PDB entry 8FCK | electron microscopy, 6.88 A resolution (low resolution: residue-level contacts below are approximate; hydrogen-bond / salt-bridge calls are withheld) | chains C and D of the 8 polymer chains in the assembly

[Chain C]
Molecule: HAUS augmin like complex subunit 4 L homeolog
Source organism: Xenopus laevis
UniProtKB: Q4V7I1 (Q4V7I1_XENLA); numbering as in UniProt (aligned over 1-353)
Sequence (353 residues; each row starts with the number of its first residue):
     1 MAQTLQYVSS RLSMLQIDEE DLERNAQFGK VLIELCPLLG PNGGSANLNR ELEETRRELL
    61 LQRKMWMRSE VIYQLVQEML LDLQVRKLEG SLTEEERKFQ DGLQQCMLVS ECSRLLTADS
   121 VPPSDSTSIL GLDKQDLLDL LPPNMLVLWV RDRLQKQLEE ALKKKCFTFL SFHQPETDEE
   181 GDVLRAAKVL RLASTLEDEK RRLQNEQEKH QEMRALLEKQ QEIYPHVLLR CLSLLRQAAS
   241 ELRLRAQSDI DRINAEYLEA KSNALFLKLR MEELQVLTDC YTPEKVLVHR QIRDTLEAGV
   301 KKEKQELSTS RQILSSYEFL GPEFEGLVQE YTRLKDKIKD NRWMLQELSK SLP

[Chain D]
Molecule: HAUS augmin-like complex subunit 5
Source organism: Xenopus laevis
UniProtKB: A0A1L8FPI2 (A0A1L8FPI2_XENLA); residues 1-666 here = UniProt positions 1-666
Sequence (666 residues; each row starts with the number of its first residue):
     1 MERRSLAQEL KKWAVEEMGL PAQKAPSEEM LQRLFIGQCG DIWKFIIRHI HSHRTVRKIE
    61 GNLLWYQQLQ HTEAQRTAEE EQQQRRKQLC KEILELRAEL HHLQEQIQTA EREIVGQDLN
   121 CERAQDLCRR SLLLRAFNKK REEECEALCQ SNKKIQYRCE QLQEIRRASQ REVMFSAVDP
   181 DLSSSTFLEP EVLRDVREVC KLRFKFLRSL HDDSISSSVH PGKEDLRSLS HQQWMSMAEK
   241 VWNTHTPNHI LAALERLTLN STQELKKLQF SQAADLSKGP SCQLKEFSEP ITQSRSCNES
   301 THLDPQETLP SFHSLIQEGW ANSVKVSSEL RRVQSQAQAL SEHLAERIQE IHKKLSDGSE
   361 VSVLTRAAFD AELRCVILRG CRDALMQECR MLQEEAAGKK QEMKLLQQQQ QNIQEACLLL
   421 DKKQKHIQIL IKGNSSSKSQ IRRSSVEAQK YVQDKLLPWP QEIIQESQRL QDSIQKEVKH
   481 FSAICLPALL KVSTDGFNLL PSRELSINRM SNTHAPYYGI FKGIYESVRL PLYKAPESVL
   541 SHVADMKKQL FFLRSQLSSR SEAISKTQRA LQKNTNPDTD ALLKSLSDHY SLELDEMVPK
   601 MQRLIQQCEK HQEYGKEVQA TVMDWWEQPV QLCLPSEERG GLTLRQWRER WTVAVTALQR
   661 ATGSRS

[How chain C and chain D interact]
Contacting residue pairs - 88 pairs, chain C then chain D:
  S13(C) with F552(D)
  M14(C) with K548(D); F551(D); F552(D); S555(D)
  Q16(C) with S555(D); S559(D)
  N42(C) with K548(D)
  L59(C) with E537(D)
  R63(C) with A535(D); E537(D)
  Q77(C) with Q125(D)
  L81(C) with C121(D)
  L108(C) with C128(D); R129(D); L132(D)
  E111(C) with R129(D)
  C112(C) with R129(D); L132(D); L133(D)
  L115(C) with L486(D); L489(D); L490(D)
  S120(C) with L499(D)
  I129(C) with F481(D); L489(D)
  L130(C) with F137(D); E477(D); F481(D)
  G131(C) with K140(D)
  L132(C) with L133(D); A136(D); F137(D)
  D136(C) with K140(D)
  L137(C) with A136(D)
  D139(C) with K139(D)
  L140(C) with L132(D); A136(D)
  R214(C) with Q556(D)
  E218(C) with Q556(D); R560(D)
  Q221(C) with R560(D)
  E222(C) with A563(D); K566(D)
  P225(C) with T567(D)
  H226(C) with T567(D)
  L229(C) with T567(D); A570(D); L571(D); N574(D)
  L232(C) with T579(D)
  R236(C) with N574(D); T575(D); P577(D); T579(D); L582(D)
  A239(C) with L582(D); L586(D)
  S240(C) with L582(D)
  R243(C) with L586(D); Y590(D)
  L244(C) with S585(D); H589(D)
  S248(C) with H589(D)
  D251(C) with M597(D)
  A255(C) with M597(D)
  E259(C) with K600(D); L604(D)
  S262(C) with C608(D)
  F266(C) with H611(D); Y614(D)
  L269(C) with Y614(D); G615(D); V618(D)
  R270(C) with Y614(D)
  E273(C) with Y614(D); V618(D); T621(D)
  V276(C) with T621(D); W625(D)
  L277(C) with T621(D)
  D279(C) with W625(D)
  C280(C) with W625(D)
  K285(C) with Q628(D)
  H289(C) with V630(D)
  I292(C) with V630(D); L634(D)
  L296(C) with C633(D)
Other interface residues (no listed pair), chain C (63 interface residues in all): D18, R56, Y73, Q104, Q105, V109, L116, D133, S233, R252, L258, T295
Other interface residues (no listed pair), chain D (61 interface residues in all): L134, R141, P536, S541, S558, D578, M601, V622

[Summary]
The interface between chain C and chain D involves 63 residues on one side and 61 on the other.
Chain C is HAUS augmin like complex subunit 4 L homeolog and chain D is HAUS augmin-like complex subunit 5,
both from Xenopus laevis; the structure, Structure of the vertebrate augmin complex, was determined by
electron microscopy.
